Entry 7LA4 (electron microscopy, 3.30 A resolution); this record covers chains H and A of the 4 polymer chains in the assembly.

Chain H:
Molecule: PT25-2 heavy chain
Organism: Mus musculus
Sequence (214 residues; numbered 1 to 214; the number before each row is that of its first residue):
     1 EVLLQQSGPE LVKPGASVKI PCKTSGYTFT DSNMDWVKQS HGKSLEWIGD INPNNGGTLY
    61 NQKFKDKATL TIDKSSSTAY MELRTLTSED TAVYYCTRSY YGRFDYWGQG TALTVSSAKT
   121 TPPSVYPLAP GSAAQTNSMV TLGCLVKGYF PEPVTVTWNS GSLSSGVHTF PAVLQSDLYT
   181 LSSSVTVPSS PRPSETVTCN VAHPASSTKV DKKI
Not modelled in the structure: 117-214
Cystine bridges: Cys22-Cys96

Chain A:
Molecule: Integrin alpha-IIb
Organism: Homo sapiens
UniProtKB: P08514 (ITA2B_HUMAN); residues -30 to 1008 here correspond to UniProt positions 1-1039 (UniProt number = residue number + 31)
Sequence (1039 residues; numbered -30 to 1008; the number before each row is that of its first residue; numbers below 1 keep their minus sign (Met-30 is residue -30)):
   -30 MARALCPLQA LWLLEWVLLL LGPCAAPPAW ALNLDPVQLT FYAGPNGSQF GFSLDFHKDS
    30 HGRVAIVVGA PRTLGPSQEE TGGVFLCPWR AEGGQCPSLL FDLRDETRNV GSQTLQTFKA
    90 RQGLGASVVS WSDVIVACAP WQHWNVLEKT EEAEKTPVGS CFLAQPESGR RAEYSPCRGN
   150 TLSRIYVEND FSWDKRYCEA GFSSVVTQAG ELVLGAPGGY YFLGLLAQAP VADIFSSYRP
   210 GILLWHVSSQ SLSFDSSNPE YFDGYWGYSV AVGEFDGDLN TTEYVVGAPT WSWTLGAVEI
   270 LDSYYQRLHR LRGEQMASYF GHSVAVTDVN GDGRHDLLVG APLYMESRAD RKLAEVGRVY
   330 LFLQPRGPHA LGAPSLLLTG TQLYGRFGSA IAPLGDLDRD GYNDIAVAAP YGGPSGRGQV
   390 LVFLGQSEGL RSRPSQVLDS PFPTGSAFGF SLRGAVDIDD NGYPDLIVGA YGANQVAVYR
   450 AQPVVKASVQ LLVQDSLNPA VKSCVLPQTK TPVSCFNIQM CVGATGHNIP QKLSLNAELQ
   510 LDRQKPRQGR RVLLLGSQQA GTTLNLDLGG KHSPICHTTM AFLRDEADFR DKLSPIVLSL
   570 NVSLPPTEAG MAPAVVLHGD THVQEQTRIV LDCGEDDVCV PQLQLTASVT GSPLLVGADN
   630 VLELQMDAAN EGEGAYEAEL AVHLPQGAHY MRALSNVEGF ERLICNQKKE NETRVVLCEL
   690 GNPMKKNAQI GIAMLVSVGN LEEAGESVSF QLQIRSKNSQ NPNSKIVLLD VPVRAEAQVE
   750 LRGNSFPASL VVAAEEGERE QNSLDSWGPK VEHTYELHNN GPGTVNGLHL SIHLPGQSQP
   810 SDLLYILDIQ PQGGLQCFPQ PPVNPLKVDW GLPIPSPSPI HPAHHKRDRR QIFLPEPEQP
   870 SRLQDPVLVS CDSAPCTVVQ CDLQEMARGQ RAMVTVLAFL WLPSLYQRPL DQFVLQSHAW
   930 FNVSSLPYAV PPLSLPRGEA QVWTQLLRAL EERAIPIWWV LVGVLGGLLL LTILVLAMWK
   990 VGFFKRNRPP LEEDDEEGE
Not modelled in the structure: -30 to 0, 453-1008
Cystine bridges: Cys56-Cys65, Cys107-Cys130, Cys146-Cys167
Glycans and other covalent adducts: N-acetylglucosamine (NAG) linked to Asn15
Metal / ion sites: Ca2+ site 1: Glu243, Asp245, Asp247, Thr250, Glu252; Ca2+ site 2: Asp297, Asn299, Asp301, Arg303, Asp305; Ca2+ site 3: Asp365, Asp367, Asp369, Tyr371, Asp373; Ca2+ site 4: Asp426, Asn430, Tyr432, Asp434
Swiss-Prot annotation at these positions:
  - motif: Gly991 to Arg995 (GFFKR motif)
  - binding site (Ca(2+)): Glu243, Asp245, Asp247, Thr250, Glu252, Asp297, Asn299, Asp301, Arg303, Asp305, Asp365, Asp367, Asp369, Tyr371, Asp373, Asp426, Asp428, Asn430, Tyr432, Asp434
  - modified residue: Gln860 (Pyrrolidone carboxylic acid)
  - glycosylation: Asn15 (N-linked (GlcNAc...) asparagine), Asn249 (N-linked (GlcNAc...) asparagine), Asn570 (N-linked (GlcNAc...) asparagine), Asn680 (N-linked (GlcNAc...) asparagine), Ile843 (O-linked (GalNAc...) serine), Ser847 (O-linked (GalNAc...) serine), Asn931 (N-linked (GlcNAc...) asparagine)
Reported in the primary citation:
  - mutagenesis - R335K, R335K/H338Q: decreased binding to PT25-2 (from molecular simulation)

How chain H and chain A interact:
Pairs across the interface (25):
  Thr30(H) - Arg335(A)  hydrogen bond (backbone-side chain)
  Asp31(H) - Arg303(A)  hydrogen bond (backbone-side chain)
  Asp31(H) - Arg335(A)  hydrogen bond (backbone-side chain)
  Ser32(H) - Arg303(A)
  Ser32(H) - Arg335(A)
  Asn33(H) - Arg335(A)  hydrogen bond (side chain-backbone)
  Asn33(H) - Gly336(A)
  Asp35(H) - Pro337(A)
  Asp50(H) - Gly336(A)
  Asp50(H) - Pro337(A)
  Asn52(H) - Arg335(A)  hydrogen bond
  Asn54(H) - Arg335(A)
  Leu59(H) - His338(A)
  Ser99(H) - Arg335(A)  hydrogen bond (side chain-backbone)
  Tyr100(H) - Gly246(A)  hydrogen bond (side chain-backbone)
  Tyr100(H) - Leu248(A)
  Tyr101(H) - Glu243(A)
  Tyr101(H) - Phe244(A)
  Tyr101(H) - Asp245(A)
  Tyr101(H) - Gly246(A)
  Tyr101(H) - Gln333(A)
  Gly102(H) - Gly336(A)
  Gly102(H) - Pro337(A)
  Arg103(H) - Asp245(A)  hydrogen bond (side chain-backbone)
  Arg103(H) - Gly246(A)
Other interface residues (no listed pair), chain H (17 interface residues in all): Trp47, Pro53, Phe104
Other interface residues (no listed pair), chain A (13 interface residues in all): Gly300, Asp301
From the paper, about this interface:
  - pairs named by the authors: Thr30(H)-Arg335(A) (hydrogen bond), Asp31(H)-Arg335(A) (hydrogen bond), Asn33(H)-Arg335(A) (hydrogen bond), Asn52(H)-Arg335(A) (hydrogen bond), Leu59(H)-His338(A) (hydrophobic contact), Ser99(H)-Arg335(A) (hydrogen bond), Arg103(H)-Asp245(A) (hydrogen bond)
  - epitope / paratope residues, chain H: Thr30(H), Asp31(H), Asn33(H), Asn52(H), Leu59(H), Ser99(H), Tyr100(H), Tyr101(H), Arg103(H)
  - epitope / paratope residues, chain A: Ala240(A), Glu243(A), Asp245(A), Gly246(A), Leu332(A), Arg335(A), His338(A)

Overview:
17 residues of chain H and 13 residues of chain A are in contact, with 8 hydrogen bonds. Among the polar pairs
are Thr30(H)-Arg335(A), Asp31(H)-Arg303(A) and Asp31(H)-Arg335(A). The paper describes hydrogen bonds between
Thr30(H) and Arg335(A), Asp31(H) and Arg335(A) and Asn33(H) and Arg335(A) among others; a hydrophobic contact
between Leu59(H) and His338(A). The paper reports that R335K and R335K/H338Q of chain A reduce binding to
PT25-2; epitope/paratope residues Thr30(H), Asp31(H) and Ala240(A) among others.
Here chain H is PT25-2 heavy chain (Mus musculus) and chain A is Integrin alpha-IIb (Homo sapiens). Entry 7LA4
(Integrin AlphaIIbBeta3-PT25-2 Complex) was determined by electron microscopy.
